Entry 7C81 (electron microscopy, 3.10 A resolution); this record covers chains C and D of the 6 polymer chains in the assembly.

[Chain C]
Molecule: VP3
Organism: Echovirus E30
Amino-acid sequence (238 residues; row label = number of the first residue in the row):
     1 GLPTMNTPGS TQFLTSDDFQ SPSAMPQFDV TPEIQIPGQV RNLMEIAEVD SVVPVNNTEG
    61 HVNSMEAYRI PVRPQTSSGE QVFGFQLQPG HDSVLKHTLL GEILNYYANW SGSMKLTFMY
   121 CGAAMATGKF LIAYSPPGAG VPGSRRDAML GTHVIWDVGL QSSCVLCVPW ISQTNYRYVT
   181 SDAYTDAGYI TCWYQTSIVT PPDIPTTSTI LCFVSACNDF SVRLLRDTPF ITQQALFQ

[Chain D]
Molecule: VP4
Organism: Echovirus E30
UniProt: Q33C85 (Q33C85_9ENTO); numbering as in UniProt (aligned over 2-69)
Amino-acid sequence (69 residues; numbered 1 to 69; the number before each row is that of its first residue):
     1 XGAQVSTQKT GAHETGLNAS GNSIIHYTNI NYYKDSASNS LNRQDFTQDP SKFTEPVKDV
    61 MIKTLPALN
Unresolved in the structure: 14-23, 69
Sequence notes: acetylation (1)
Modified / non-standard residues: MYR (myristic acid) at position 1

[How chain C and chain D interact]
Residue-residue contacts - 31 pairs, chain C then chain D:
  Asp18(C) - Leu41(D)
  Asp18(C) - Arg43(D)  salt bridge
  Gln20(C) - Asn29(D)
  Gln20(C) - Ile30(D)  hydrogen bond (side chain-backbone)
  Gln20(C) - Asn31(D)  hydrogen bond
  Gln20(C) - Tyr32(D)  hydrogen bond (side chain-backbone)
  Gln20(C) - Tyr33(D)
  Gln20(C) - Ser38(D)
  Ser21(C) - Tyr33(D)
  Ser21(C) - Ser38(D)  hydrogen bond (backbone-side chain)
  Pro22(C) - Tyr33(D)
  Ser23(C) - Asp35(D)
  Ser23(C) - Ser38(D)  hydrogen bond (backbone-side chain)
  Pro26(C) - Asp35(D)
  Gln27(C) - Asp35(D)  hydrogen bond (backbone-side chain)
  Gly38(C) - Phe53(D)
  Gln39(C) - Lys52(D)  hydrogen bond (backbone-side chain)
  Gln39(C) - Phe53(D)
  Arg41(C) - Thr47(D)
  Arg41(C) - Asp49(D)  salt bridge
  Asn42(C) - Gln48(D)
  Glu45(C) - Gln48(D)
  Glu45(C) - Asp49(D)
  Glu45(C) - Pro50(D)
  Glu45(C) - Phe53(D)
  Glu48(C) - Thr54(D)
  Val49(C) - Phe53(D)  hydrophobic
  Val49(C) - Thr54(D)
  Gln161(C) - Pro66(D)
  Gln161(C) - Ala67(D)  hydrogen bond (side chain-backbone)
  Gln161(C) - Leu68(D)
Other interface residues (no listed pair), chain C (21 interface residues in all): Ser16, Asp17, Phe19, Met25, Val40, Leu160
Other interface residues (no listed pair), chain D (23 interface residues in all): Lys34, Ala37, Asn39, Ser40

[In short]
Chain C and chain D form an interface of 21 and 23 residues respectively; the contacts include 8 hydrogen
bonds and 2 salt bridges. Polar contacts include Asp18(C)-Arg43(D), Arg41(C)-Asp49(D) and Gln20(C)-Ile30(D).
Chain C is VP3 and chain D is VP4, both from Echovirus E30; the structure, E30 F-particle in complex with 6C5,
was determined by electron microscopy (same publication as 7CMK and 7C80).
